PDB entry 7VEF | X-ray diffraction, 2.65 A resolution | chain A

== Chain A ==
Name: Polyketide synthase
Organism: Streptomyces graminofaciens
Chain sequence (921 residues; each row starts with the number of its first residue):
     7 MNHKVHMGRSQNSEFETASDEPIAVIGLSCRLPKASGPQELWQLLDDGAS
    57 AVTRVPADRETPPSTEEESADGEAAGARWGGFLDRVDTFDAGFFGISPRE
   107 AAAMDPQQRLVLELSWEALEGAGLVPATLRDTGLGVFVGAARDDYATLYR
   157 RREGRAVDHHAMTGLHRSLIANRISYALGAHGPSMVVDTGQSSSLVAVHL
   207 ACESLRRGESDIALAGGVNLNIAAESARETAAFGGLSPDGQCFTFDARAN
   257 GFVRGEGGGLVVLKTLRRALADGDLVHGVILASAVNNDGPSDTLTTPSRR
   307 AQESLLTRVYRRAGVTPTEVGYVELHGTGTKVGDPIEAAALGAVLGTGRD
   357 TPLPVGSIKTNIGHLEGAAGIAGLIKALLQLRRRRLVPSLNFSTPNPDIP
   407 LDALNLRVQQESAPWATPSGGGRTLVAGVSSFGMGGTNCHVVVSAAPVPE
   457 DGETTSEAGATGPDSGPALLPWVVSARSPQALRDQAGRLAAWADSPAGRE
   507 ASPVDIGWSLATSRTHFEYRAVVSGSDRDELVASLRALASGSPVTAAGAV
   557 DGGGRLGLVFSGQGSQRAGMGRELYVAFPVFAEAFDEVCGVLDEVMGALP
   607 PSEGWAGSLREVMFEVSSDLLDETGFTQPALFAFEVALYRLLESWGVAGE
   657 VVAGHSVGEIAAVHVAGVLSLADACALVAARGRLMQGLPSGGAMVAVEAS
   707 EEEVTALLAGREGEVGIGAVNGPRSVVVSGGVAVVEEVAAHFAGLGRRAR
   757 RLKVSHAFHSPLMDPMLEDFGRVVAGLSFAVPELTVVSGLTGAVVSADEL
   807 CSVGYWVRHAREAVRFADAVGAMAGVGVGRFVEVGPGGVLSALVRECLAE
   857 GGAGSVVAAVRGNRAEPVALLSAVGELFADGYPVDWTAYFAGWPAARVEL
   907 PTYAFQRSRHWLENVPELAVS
Disordered / not traced: 7-23, 68-82, 159-162, 424-429, 454-473, 547-558, 608-612, 855-860, 920-927
Small-molecule neighbours: N-(2-acetamidoethyl)-2-nitro-ethanamide (6IU): Gln-197, Thr-301, Thr-302, Pro-303, His-332, Thr-334, Thr-336, Gly-339, His-370, Phe-438, Gly-439, Met-440

== Overview ==
Chain A binds N-(2-acetamidoethyl)-2-nitro-ethanamide.
Chain A is Polyketide synthase (Streptomyces graminofaciens); the structure, The structure of GfsA KSQ-AT
didomain in complex with a malonate substrate analog, was determined by X-ray diffraction together with 7VEE
from the same study.
